5L3F - chains A and B of the 3 polymer chains in the assembly; structure by X-ray diffraction, 3.50 A resolution.

Chain A:
Protein: Lysine-specific histone demethylase 1A
From: Homo sapiens
Notes: EC 1.-.-.-
UniProtKB: O60341 (KDM1A_HUMAN); numbering as in UniProt (aligned over 123-852)
Chain sequence (730 residues; each row starts with the number of its first residue):
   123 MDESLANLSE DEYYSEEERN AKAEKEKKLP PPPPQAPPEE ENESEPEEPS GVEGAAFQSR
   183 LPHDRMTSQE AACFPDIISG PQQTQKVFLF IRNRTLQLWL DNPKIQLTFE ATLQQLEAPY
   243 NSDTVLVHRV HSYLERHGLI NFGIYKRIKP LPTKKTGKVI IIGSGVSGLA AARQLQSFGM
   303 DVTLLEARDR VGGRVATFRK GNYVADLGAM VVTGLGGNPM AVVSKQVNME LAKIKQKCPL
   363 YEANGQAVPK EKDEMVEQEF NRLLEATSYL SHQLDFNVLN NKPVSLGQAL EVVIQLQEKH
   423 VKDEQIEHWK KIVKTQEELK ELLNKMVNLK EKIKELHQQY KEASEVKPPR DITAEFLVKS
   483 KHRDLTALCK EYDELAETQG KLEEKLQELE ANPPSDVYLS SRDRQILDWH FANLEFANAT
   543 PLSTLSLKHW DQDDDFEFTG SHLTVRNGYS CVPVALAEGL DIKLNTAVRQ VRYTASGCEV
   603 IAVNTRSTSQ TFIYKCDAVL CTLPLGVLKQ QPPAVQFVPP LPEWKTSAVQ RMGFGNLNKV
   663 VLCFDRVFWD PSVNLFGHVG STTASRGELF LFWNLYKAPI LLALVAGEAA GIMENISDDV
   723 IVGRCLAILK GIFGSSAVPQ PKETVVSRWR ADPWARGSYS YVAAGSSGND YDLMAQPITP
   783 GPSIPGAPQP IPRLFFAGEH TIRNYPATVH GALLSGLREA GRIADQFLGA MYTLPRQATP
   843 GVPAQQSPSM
Disordered / not traced: 123-170, 837-852
Ligand contacts: FAD (flavin-adenine dinucleotide): I284, G285, S286, G287, V288, S289, G290, L307, E308, A309, R310, G314, G315, R316, V317, L329, G330, A331, M332, V333, T335, T588, A589, V590, T624, L625, P626, V629, V637, L659, K661, W751, W756, S760, Y761, G800, E801, A809, T810, V811, H812, A814

Chain B:
Protein: REST corepressor 1
From: Homo sapiens
UniProtKB: Q9UKL0 (RCOR1_HUMAN); numbering as in UniProt (aligned over 305-482)
Chain sequence (178 residues; numbered 305 to 482; the number before each row is that of its first residue):
   305 RAKRKPPKGM FLSQEDVEAV SANATAATTV LRQLDMELVS VKRQIQNIKQ TNSALKEKLD
   365 GGIEPYRLPE VIQKCNARWT TEEQLLAVQA IRKYGRDFQA ISDVIGNKSV VQVKNFFVNY
   425 RRRFNIDEVL QEWEAEHGKE ETNGPSNQKP VKSPDNSIKM PEEEDEAPVL DVRYASAS
Disordered / not traced: 305-307, 441-482

Chain A / chain B interface:
Residue-residue contacts (95):
  E381(A) with M314(B)
  R384(A) with P311(B); K312(B), hydrogen bond (side chain-backbone); G313(B); M314(B)
  E387(A) with P311(B)
  A388(A) with M314(B), hydrophobic; L316(B), hydrophobic
  Y391(A) with R308(B); K309(B); P310(B); L316(B), hydrophobic
  L392(A) with L316(B), hydrophobic
  Q395(A) with R308(B)
  L401(A) with S325(B)
  Q417(A) with V324(B); A331(B)
  L418(A) with V321(B), hydrophobic; V324(B), hydrophobic
  Q419(A) with G313(B), hydrogen bond (side chain-backbone); M314(B); F315(B)
  E420(A) with L335(B)
  K421(A) with D320(B), salt bridge; L335(B); L338(B)
  H422(A) with F315(B)
  K424(A) with L335(B); L338(B); D339(B), salt bridge
  D425(A) with L338(B)
  I428(A) with L338(B); E341(B); L342(B), hydrophobic
  W431(A) with L342(B); V345(B), hydrophobic; I349(B), hydrophobic
  K432(A) with E341(B), salt bridge; V345(B)
  I434(A) with I349(B), hydrophobic
  V435(A) with V345(B), hydrophobic; Q348(B); I349(B), hydrophobic
  Q438(A) with I352(B); K353(B); N356(B), hydrogen bond (backbone-side chain)
  E439(A) with Q348(B), hydrogen bond; I352(B)
  L441(A) with N356(B)
  K442(A) with N356(B)
  L445(A) with N356(B); L359(B), hydrophobic; K360(B)
  N446(A) with L359(B)
  M448(A) with L363(B), hydrophobic
  V449(A) with L363(B), hydrophobic
  K452(A) with K362(B); L363(B); D364(B), hydrogen bond (side chain-backbone); G366(B)
  I455(A) with I367(B), hydrophobic; Y370(B), hydrophobic
  K456(A) with Y370(B)
  H459(A) with P369(B); Y370(B)
  Y462(A) with L372(B), hydrophobic
  I474(A) with L389(B), hydrophobic; Q393(B), hydrogen bond (backbone-side chain)
  T475(A) with Q393(B)
  F478(A) with L390(B), hydrophobic; Q393(B); A394(B); K397(B)
  K481(A) with L390(B); V408(B)
  S482(A) with K397(B); Y398(B)
  H484(A) with L372(B); P373(B)
  R485(A) with Y398(B), hydrogen bond; A404(B); D407(B); V408(B)
  D486(A) with K397(B); Y398(B), hydrogen bond
  L487(A) with Y370(B); L372(B), hydrophobic
  C491(A) with I367(B), hydrophobic; Y370(B)
  Y494(A) with L363(B); G366(B); I367(B), hydrophobic
  D495(A) with R371(B), salt bridge
  E505(A) with K360(B), salt bridge
  E512(A) with K353(B), salt bridge
Other interface residues (no listed pair), chain A (54 interface residues in all): L385, L396, V415, Q427, E477, K483
Other interface residues (no listed pair), chain B (52 interface residues in all): Q318, V334, K346, T355, V375, E386

In short:
54 residues of chain A face 52 of chain B across their interface, with 8 hydrogen bonds and 6 salt bridges.
Polar pairs include K421(A)-D320(B), K424(A)-D339(B) and K432(A)-E341(B). Bound to chain A: flavin-adenine
dinucleotide.
Here chain A is Lysine-specific histone demethylase 1A and chain B is REST corepressor 1, both from Homo
sapiens. Entry 5L3F (LSD1-CoREST1 in complex with polymyxin B) was determined by X-ray diffraction (same
publication as 5L3E, 5L3G and 5LBQ).
